4AHC - chain A; structure by X-ray diffraction, 2.40 A resolution.

== Chain A ==
Name: DNA polymerase
From: Pyrococcus furiosus
Notes: EC 2.7.7.7
UniProtKB: P61875 (DPOL_PYRFU); residues 1-775 here = UniProt positions 1-775
Amino-acid sequence (775 residues; numbered 1 to 775; the number before each row is that of its first residue):
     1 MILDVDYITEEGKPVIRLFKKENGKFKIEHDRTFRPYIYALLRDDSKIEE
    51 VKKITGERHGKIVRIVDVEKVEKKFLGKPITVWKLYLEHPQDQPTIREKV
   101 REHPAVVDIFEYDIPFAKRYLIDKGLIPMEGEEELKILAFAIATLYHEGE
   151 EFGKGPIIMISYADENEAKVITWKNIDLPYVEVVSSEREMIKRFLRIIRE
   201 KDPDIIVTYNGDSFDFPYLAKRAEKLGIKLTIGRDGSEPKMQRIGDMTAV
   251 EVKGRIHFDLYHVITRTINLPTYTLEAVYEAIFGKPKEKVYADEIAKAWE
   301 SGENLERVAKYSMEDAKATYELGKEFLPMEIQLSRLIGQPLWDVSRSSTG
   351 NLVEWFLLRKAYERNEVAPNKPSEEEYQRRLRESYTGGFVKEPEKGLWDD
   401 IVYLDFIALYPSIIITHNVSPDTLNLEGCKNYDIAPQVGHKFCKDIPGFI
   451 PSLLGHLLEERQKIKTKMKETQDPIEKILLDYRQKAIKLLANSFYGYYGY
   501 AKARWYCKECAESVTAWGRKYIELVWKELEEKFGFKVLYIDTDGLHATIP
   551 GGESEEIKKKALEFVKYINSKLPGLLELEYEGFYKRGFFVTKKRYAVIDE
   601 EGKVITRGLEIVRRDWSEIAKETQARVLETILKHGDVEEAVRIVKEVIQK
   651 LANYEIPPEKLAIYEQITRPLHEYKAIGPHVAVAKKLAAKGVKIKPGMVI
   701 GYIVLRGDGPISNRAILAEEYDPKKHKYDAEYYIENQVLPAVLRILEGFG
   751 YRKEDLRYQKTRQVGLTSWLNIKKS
Not modelled in the structure: 612-618, 666-676, 689-723, 758-775
Construct notes: engineered mutation Q93 (Val in P61875), A141 (Asp in P61875), A143 (Glu in P61875), I337 (Val in P61875), D399 (Glu in P61875), D400 (Asn in P61875), I407 (Arg in P61875), H546 (Tyr in P61875)
Disulfides: C429-C443, C507-C510
What the authors report for this chain:
  - specificity-determining residues: Y410 (proposed by the authors, not directly observed)

== Summary ==
The paper reports the specificity determinant Y410.
Chain A is DNA polymerase (Pyrococcus furiosus); the structure, Crystal Structure of an Evolved Replicating
DNA Polymerase, was determined by X-ray diffraction.
